6LID - chains A and B of the 4 polymer chains in the assembly; structure by electron microscopy, 2.70 A resolution.

# Chain A
Molecule: Neutral and basic amino acid transport protein rBAT
From: Homo sapiens
UniProt: Q07837 (SLC31_HUMAN); numbering as in UniProt (aligned over 2-685)
Amino-acid sequence (699 residues; each row starts with the number of its first residue; numbers below 1 keep their minus sign (Met-13 is residue -13)):
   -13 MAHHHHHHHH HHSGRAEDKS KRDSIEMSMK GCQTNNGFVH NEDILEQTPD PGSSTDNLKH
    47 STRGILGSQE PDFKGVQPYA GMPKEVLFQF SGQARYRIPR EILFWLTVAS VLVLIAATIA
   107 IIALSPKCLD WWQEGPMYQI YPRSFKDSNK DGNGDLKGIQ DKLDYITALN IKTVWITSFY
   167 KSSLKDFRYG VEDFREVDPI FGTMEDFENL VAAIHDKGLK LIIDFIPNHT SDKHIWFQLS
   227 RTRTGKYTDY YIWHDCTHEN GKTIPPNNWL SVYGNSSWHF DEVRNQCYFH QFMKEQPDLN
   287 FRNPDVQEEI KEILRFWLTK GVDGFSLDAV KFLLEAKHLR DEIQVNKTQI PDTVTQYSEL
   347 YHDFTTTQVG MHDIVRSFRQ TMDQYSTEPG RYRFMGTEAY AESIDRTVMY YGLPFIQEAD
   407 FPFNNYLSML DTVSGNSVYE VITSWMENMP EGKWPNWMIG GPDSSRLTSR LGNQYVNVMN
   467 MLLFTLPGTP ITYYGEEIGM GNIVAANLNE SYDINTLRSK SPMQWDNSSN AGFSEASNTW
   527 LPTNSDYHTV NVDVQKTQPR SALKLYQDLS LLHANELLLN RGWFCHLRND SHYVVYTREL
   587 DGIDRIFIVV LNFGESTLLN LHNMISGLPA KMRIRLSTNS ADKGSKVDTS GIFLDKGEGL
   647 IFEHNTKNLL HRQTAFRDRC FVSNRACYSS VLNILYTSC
Disordered / not traced: -13 to 62
Construct notes: expression tag (-13 to 1)
Disulfides: Cys242-Cys273, Cys571-Cys666
Glycans and other covalent adducts: N-acetylglucosamine (NAG) linked to Asn261, Asn332, Asn495, Asn513, Asn575
Ion coordination: Ca2+: Asn214, Phe318, Leu319, Glu321
Ligand contacts: 1,2-diacyl-glycerol-3-sn-phosphate (3PH): Arg86, Leu89, Phe90, Thr93
What the authors report for this chain:
  - disease-associated variants - V183A, T216M, M467T: decreased stability

# Chain B
Molecule: b(0, +)-type amino acid transporter 1
From: Homo sapiens
UniProt: P82251 (BAT1_HUMAN); residue numbers follow UniProt; this construct covers 2-487
Amino-acid sequence (507 residues; numbered -19 to 487; the number before each row is that of its first residue; numbers below 1 keep their minus sign (Met-19 is residue -19)):
   -19 MADYKDDDDK SGPDEVDASG RGDTGLRKRR EDEKSIQSQE PKTTSLQKEL GLISGISIIV
    41 GTIIGSGIFV SPKSVLSNTE AVGPCLIIWA ACGVLATLGA LCFAELGTMI TKSGGEYPYL
   101 MEAYGPIPAY LFSWASLIVI KPTSFAIICL SFSEYVCAPF YVGCKPPQIV VKCLAAAAIL
   161 FISTVNSLSV RLGSYVQNIF TAAKLVIVAI IIISGLVLLA QGNTKNFDNS FEGAQLSVGA
   221 ISLAFYNGLW AYDGWNQLNY ITEELRNPYR NLPLAIIIGI PLVTACYILM NVSYFTVMTA
   281 TELLQSQAVA VTFGDRVLYP ASWIVPLFVA FSTIGAANGT CFTAGRLIYV AGREGHMLKV
   341 LSYISVRRLT PAPAIIFYGI IATIYIIPGD INSLVNYFSF AAWLFYGLTI LGLIVMRFTR
   401 KELERPIKVP VVIPVLMTLI SVFLVLAPII SKPTWEYLYC VLFILSGLLF YFLFVHYKFG
   461 WAQKISKPIT MHLQMLMEVV PPEEDPE
Disordered / not traced: -19 to 29
Construct notes: expression tag (-19 to 1)
Ligand contacts:
  - 1,2-diacyl-glycerol-3-sn-phosphate (3PH), molecule 1: Tyr110, Trp114, Leu117, Ile118, Gly335, His336, Met337, Leu338, Lys339, Val340, Leu341, Pro353, Ile356, Phe357, Ile361, Ile364, Tyr365, Phe443, Phe454, Val455, Ala462, Ile465, Ser466, Ile469, Leu473, Met477
  - 1,2-diacyl-glycerol-3-sn-phosphate (3PH), molecule 2: Ser163, Thr164, Ser167, Leu168, Arg348, Ile356, Ile360, Ile364, Ile469, Leu473, Leu476, Met477, Glu478
What the authors report for this chain:
  - disease-associated variants - P52L, G259R: decreased stability
  - specificity-determining residues: Asp233, Tyr386 (proposed by the authors, not directly observed)

# How chain A and chain B interact
Disulfides between the chains: Cys114(A)-Cys144(B)
Residue-residue contacts (52):
  Pro64(A) - Met471(B)
  Tyr65(A) - Met471(B)
  Ala66(A) - Lys467(B)
  Ala66(A) - Thr470(B)
  Ala66(A) - Gln474(B)
  Gly67(A) - Tyr343(B)
  Gly67(A) - Gln474(B)
  Gly67(A) - Pro481(B)
  Met68(A) - Gln474(B)  hydrogen bond (backbone-side chain)
  Met68(A) - Met475(B)  hydrophobic
  Met68(A) - Val480(B)
  Met68(A) - Pro481(B)
  Pro69(A) - Val480(B)
  Lys70(A) - Val480(B)
  Leu73(A) - Gln474(B)
  Leu73(A) - Met475(B)  hydrophobic
  Leu73(A) - Glu478(B)
  Leu73(A) - Val479(B)
  Leu73(A) - Val480(B)  hydrophobic
  Phe74(A) - Val346(B)  hydrophobic
  Phe74(A) - Arg347(B)
  Phe74(A) - Glu478(B)
  Phe76(A) - Met475(B)  hydrophobic
  Ser77(A) - Met475(B)
  Tyr82(A) - His472(B)  hydrogen bond
  Tyr82(A) - Met475(B)
  Arg86(A) - Met475(B)
  Arg86(A) - Leu476(B)  hydrogen bond (side chain-backbone)
  Arg86(A) - Glu478(B)  salt bridge
  Thr93(A) - Thr164(B)
  Val97(A) - Leu160(B)  hydrophobic
  Leu100(A) - Cys153(B)  hydrogen bond (backbone-side chain)
  Leu100(A) - Ala156(B)  hydrophobic
  Leu100(A) - Ala157(B)  hydrophobic
  Thr104(A) - Val150(B)
  Thr104(A) - Cys153(B)  hydrogen bond
  Thr104(A) - Leu154(B)
  Ile107(A) - Ile149(B)  hydrophobic
  Ile107(A) - Val150(B)  hydrophobic
  Ile108(A) - Phe140(B)  hydrophobic
  Ile108(A) - Tyr141(B)
  Ile108(A) - Val150(B)  hydrophobic
  Ser111(A) - Tyr141(B)  hydrogen bond
  Cys114(A) - Cys144(B)  disulfide
  Asp202(A) - Thr279(B)
  Asp202(A) - Thr281(B)  hydrogen bond
  Thr373(A) - Tyr299(B)
  Glu374(A) - Arg296(B)  salt bridge
  Pro375(A) - Val142(B)
  Pro375(A) - Asp295(B)
  Ile680(A) - Pro147(B)  hydrophobic
  Ile680(A) - Ile149(B)  hydrophobic
Also at the interface, not in a pair above, chain A (32 interface residues in all): Pro85, Phe90, Ile101, Ala103, His201, Leu678
Also at the interface, not in a pair above, chain B (36 interface residues in all): Cys137, Gly143, Phe161, Leu168
From the paper, about this interface:
  - residue pairs: Cys114(A)-Cys144(B)

# Overview
32 residues of chain A face 36 of chain B across their interface, with 1 disulfide bond, 7 hydrogen bonds and
2 salt bridges. Polar pairs include Arg86(A)-Glu478(B), Glu374(A)-Arg296(B) and Met68(A)-Gln474(B). The
authors report a contact between Cys114(A) and Cys144(B). The paper reports that V183A, T216M and M467T of
chain A reduce stability; specificity determinants Asp233(B) and Tyr386(B); 5 substitutions were tested in
all.
Here chain A is Neutral and basic amino acid transport protein rBAT and chain B is b(0, +)-type amino acid
transporter 1, both from Homo sapiens. Entry 6LID (Heteromeric amino acid transporter b0,+AT-rBAT complex) was
determined by electron microscopy, deposited together with 6LI9.
